5KLI - chains A and B of the 6 polymer chains in the assembly; structure by X-ray diffraction, 3.00 A resolution.

# Chain A
Name: Cytochrome b
Source organism: Rhodobacter sphaeroides
Reference sequence: Q02761 (CYB_RHOSH); residues 1-445 here = UniProt positions 1-445
Sequence (445 residues; numbered 1 to 445; the number before each row is that of its first residue):
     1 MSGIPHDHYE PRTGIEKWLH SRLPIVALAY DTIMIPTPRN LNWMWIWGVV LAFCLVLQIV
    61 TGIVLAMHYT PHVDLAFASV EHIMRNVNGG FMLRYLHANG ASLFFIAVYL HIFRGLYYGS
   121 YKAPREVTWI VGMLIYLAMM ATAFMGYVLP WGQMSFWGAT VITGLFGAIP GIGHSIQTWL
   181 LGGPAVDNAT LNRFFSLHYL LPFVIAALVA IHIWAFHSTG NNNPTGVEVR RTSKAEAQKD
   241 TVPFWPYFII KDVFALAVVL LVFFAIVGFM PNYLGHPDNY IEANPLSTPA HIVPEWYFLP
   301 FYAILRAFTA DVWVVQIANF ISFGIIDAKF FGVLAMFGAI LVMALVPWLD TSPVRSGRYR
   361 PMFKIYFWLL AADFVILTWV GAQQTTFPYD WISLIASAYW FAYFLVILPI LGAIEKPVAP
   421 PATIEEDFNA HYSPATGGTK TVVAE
Not modelled in the structure: 1-2, 431-445
Ion coordination: heme Fe site 1: His-97, His-198; heme Fe site 2: His-111, His-212
Small-molecule neighbours:
  - ANJ ((2R,3S,6S,7R,8R)-3-{[3-(formylamino)-2-hydroxybenzoyl]amino}-8-hexyl-2,6-dimethyl-4,9-dioxo-1,5-dioxonan-7-yl (2S)-2-methylbutanoate): Thr-37, Leu-41, Trp-45, Gly-48, Val-49, Ala-52, Leu-55, Val-56, Ala-206, Val-209, Ile-213, Phe-216, His-217, Asn-221, Phe-244, Phe-248, Ile-249, Asp-252
  - heme (HEM), molecule 1: Met-44, Trp-45, Ile-46, Trp-47, Gly-48, Val-49, Leu-51, Ala-52, Phe-104, Val-108, His-111, Ile-112, Arg-114, Ser-120, Arg-125, Thr-128, Trp-129, Gly-132, Met-133, Ile-135, Tyr-136, Met-139, Ile-205, Val-209, His-212, Phe-216, Gly-220, Asn-221, Asn-222
  - heme (HEM), molecule 2: Leu-55, Gln-58, Ile-59, Gly-62, Ile-63, Leu-65, Ala-66, Tyr-69, Val-80, Arg-94, His-97, Ala-98, Ala-101, Phe-104, Thr-142, Ala-143, Gly-146, Tyr-147, Leu-149, Pro-150, Phe-195, His-198, Tyr-199, Pro-202, Tyr-297
  - lauryl oleyl phosphatidyl ethanolamine (LOP; (1R)-2-{[(R)-(2-aminoethoxy)(hydroxy)phosphoryl]oxy}-1-[(dodecanoyloxy)methyl]ethyl (9Z)-octadec-9-enoate): Met-44, Trp-47, Leu-103, Ile-106, Leu-110, Phe-113, Arg-114, Tyr-117, Tyr-118, Val-259, Val-262, Phe-263, Ile-266, Arg-358, Phe-367, Trp-368, Ala-371, Phe-374, Val-375, Thr-378
  - stigmatellin a (SMA): Leu-137, Met-140, Ala-141, Phe-144, Met-145, Met-154, Gly-158, Val-161, Ile-162, Thr-163, Leu-165, Phe-166, Leu-180, Phe-194, Leu-197, Ile-292, Val-293, Pro-294, Glu-295, Phe-298, Phe-301, Tyr-302, Leu-305, Met-336, Phe-337, Ile-340
Swiss-Prot annotation at these positions:
  - binding site (heme b): His-97, His-111, His-198, His-212

# Chain B
Name: Cytochrome c1
Source organism: Rhodobacter sphaeroides
Reference sequence: Q02760 (CY1_RHOSH); residues 1-263 here correspond to UniProt positions 23-285 (UniProt number = residue number + 22)
Sequence (272 residues; each row starts with the number of its first residue):
     1 AGGGHVEDVP FSFEGPFGTF DQHQLQRGLQ VYTEVCAACH GMKFVPIRSL SEPGGPELPE
    61 DQVRAYATQF TVTDEETGED REGKPTDHFP HSALENAPDL SLMAKARAGF HGPMGTGISQ
   121 LFNGIGGPEY IYSVLTGFPE EPPKCAEGHE PDGFYYNRAF QNGSVPDTCK DANGVKTTAG
   181 SWIAMPPPLM DDLVEYADGH DASVHAMAED VSAFLMWAAE PKLMARKQAG FTAVMFLTVL
   241 SVLLYLTNKR LWAGVKGKKK TNVGTGHHHH HH
Not modelled in the structure: 257-272
Disulfides: Cys-145/Cys-169
Covalently attached groups: heme c (HEC) linked to Cys-36, Cys-39
Differences from the reference sequence: variant Pro-98 (Ala120 in Q02760); expression tag (264-272)
Ion coordination: Sr2+: Asp-8, Val-9, Glu-14, Glu-129; heme c Fe: His-40, Met-185
Small-molecule neighbours: heme c (HEC): Val-31, Val-35, His-40, Leu-94, Asn-96, Ala-97, Pro-98, Leu-100, Met-103, Arg-107, Tyr-130, Ile-131, Leu-135, Phe-160, Asn-162, Ile-183, Ala-184, Met-185, Pro-186, Pro-188, Leu-189, Val-211, Leu-215
Swiss-Prot annotation at these positions:
  - binding site (heme c): Cys-36, Cys-39, His-40, Met-185

# Interface between chain A and chain B
Pairs across the interface (83; chain A residue first):
  Arg-39(A) / Trp-252(B)
  Phe-77(A) / Phe-44(B)  hydrophobic
  Phe-77(A) / Leu-102(B)  hydrophobic
  Ala-78(A) / Phe-44(B)  hydrophobic
  Glu-81(A) / Leu-102(B)
  Met-84(A) / Glu-220(B)
  Met-84(A) / Lys-222(B)
  Arg-85(A) / Phe-44(B)  hydrogen bond (side chain-backbone)
  Arg-85(A) / Val-45(B)
  Arg-85(A) / Ser-101(B)
  Arg-85(A) / Leu-102(B)
  Arg-85(A) / Ala-218(B)  hydrogen bond (side chain-backbone)
  Arg-85(A) / Pro-221(B)
  Arg-85(A) / Lys-222(B)
  Asn-86(A) / Arg-48(B)  hydrogen bond
  Phe-91(A) / Lys-222(B)
  Phe-91(A) / Ala-225(B)  hydrophobic
  Phe-91(A) / Arg-226(B)
  Met-92(A) / Ala-229(B)  hydrophobic
  Tyr-95(A) / Lys-105(B)  hydrogen bond
  Tyr-95(A) / Glu-220(B)  hydrogen bond
  Tyr-95(A) / Arg-226(B)
  Val-242(A) / Trp-252(B)  hydrophobic
  Pro-246(A) / Leu-251(B)
  Tyr-247(A) / Leu-251(B)  hydrophobic
  Tyr-247(A) / Trp-252(B)  hydrogen bond (backbone-side chain)
  Tyr-247(A) / Val-255(B)  hydrophobic
  Ile-250(A) / Thr-247(B)
  Ile-250(A) / Asn-248(B)
  Ile-250(A) / Leu-251(B)  hydrophobic
  Lys-251(A) / Asn-248(B)
  Val-253(A) / Leu-244(B)  hydrophobic
  Phe-254(A) / Ser-241(B)
  Phe-254(A) / Leu-244(B)
  Phe-254(A) / Tyr-245(B)
  Ala-257(A) / Ser-241(B)  hydrogen bond (backbone-side chain)
  Ala-257(A) / Leu-244(B)  hydrophobic
  Val-258(A) / Ser-241(B)
  Leu-260(A) / Leu-237(B)
  Leu-261(A) / Val-234(B)
  Leu-261(A) / Leu-237(B)
  Leu-261(A) / Thr-238(B)
  Phe-264(A) / Ala-233(B)  hydrophobic
  Phe-264(A) / Leu-237(B)  hydrophobic
  Val-267(A) / Arg-226(B)
  Gly-268(A) / Arg-226(B)  hydrogen bond (backbone-side chain)
  Gly-268(A) / Lys-227(B)
  Gly-268(A) / Gly-230(B)
  Phe-269(A) / Pro-16(B)  hydrophobic
  Phe-269(A) / Lys-227(B)
  Phe-269(A) / Gly-230(B)
  Phe-269(A) / Phe-231(B)
  Met-270(A) / Leu-121(B)  hydrophobic
  Pro-271(A) / Arg-226(B)
  Asn-272(A) / Lys-105(B)
  Asn-272(A) / Ile-125(B)
  Tyr-273(A) / Gly-117(B)  hydrogen bond (side chain-backbone)
  Tyr-273(A) / Gln-120(B)
  Tyr-273(A) / Leu-121(B)
  Tyr-273(A) / Ile-125(B)  hydrophobic
  Pro-277(A) / Lys-105(B)
  Pro-277(A) / Ala-106(B)
  Pro-277(A) / Arg-107(B)
  Tyr-280(A) / Leu-102(B)
  Tyr-280(A) / Lys-105(B)  hydrogen bond
  Tyr-280(A) / Ala-106(B)  hydrophobic
  Ile-281(A) / Ala-106(B)  hydrophobic
  Ile-281(A) / Arg-107(B)
  Glu-282(A) / Lys-43(B)  salt bridge
  Glu-282(A) / Phe-44(B)
  His-291(A) / Ala-1(B)
  His-291(A) / Gly-2(B)  hydrogen bond (side chain-backbone)
  His-291(A) / Asn-162(B)
  Trp-379(A) / Met-114(B)  hydrogen bond (side chain-backbone)
  Trp-379(A) / Gly-115(B)  hydrogen bond (side chain-backbone)
  Trp-379(A) / Thr-116(B)
  Gln-383(A) / Met-114(B)  hydrogen bond (side chain-backbone)
  Gln-383(A) / Gly-115(B)
  Gln-384(A) / Ala-1(B)
  Tyr-389(A) / Met-114(B)
  Phe-428(A) / Val-255(B)  hydrophobic
  Phe-428(A) / Lys-256(B)
  Asn-429(A) / Lys-256(B)  hydrogen bond (backbone-side chain)
Other interface residues (no listed pair), chain A (45 interface residues in all): Trp-43, Phe-248, Ala-265, Asp-278, Ala-290
Other interface residues (no listed pair), chain B (48 interface residues in all): Pro-46, Ala-108, Ile-118, Ala-219, Leu-240

# In short
45 residues of chain A and 48 residues of chain B are in contact, with 15 hydrogen bonds and 1 salt bridge.
Among the polar pairs are Glu-282(A)/Lys-43(B), Arg-85(A)/Phe-44(B) and Arg-85(A)/Ala-218(B). Bound to chain
A: heme, stigmatellin a, compound ANJ and lauryl oleyl phosphatidyl ethanolamine.
Chain A is Cytochrome b and chain B is Cytochrome c1, both from Rhodobacter sphaeroides; the structure,
Rhodobacter sphaeroides bc1 with stigmatellin and antimycin, was determined by X-ray diffraction (same
publication as 5KKZ).
